3PL6 - chains C and D of the 4 polymer chains in the assembly; structure by X-ray diffraction, 2.55 A resolution.

# Chain C
Molecule: T-cell receptor alpha chain
From: Homo sapiens
Chain sequence (206 residues; numbered 2 to 207; the number before each row is that of its first residue):
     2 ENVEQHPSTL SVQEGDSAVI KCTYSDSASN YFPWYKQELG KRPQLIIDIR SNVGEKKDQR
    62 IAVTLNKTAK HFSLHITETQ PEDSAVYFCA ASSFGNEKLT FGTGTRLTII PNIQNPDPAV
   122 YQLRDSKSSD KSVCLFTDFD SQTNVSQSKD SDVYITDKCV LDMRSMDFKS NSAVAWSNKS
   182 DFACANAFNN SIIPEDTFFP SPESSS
Disordered / not traced: 193-207
Disulfides: Cys23-Cys90, Cys135-Cys185

# Chain D
Molecule: MBP peptide / T-cell receptor beta chain chimera
From: Homo sapiens
Notes: fragment: mbp
UniProtKB: D3YTB3 (D3YTB3_HUMAN); residues 3-17 here correspond to UniProt positions 84-98 (UniProt number = residue number + 81)
Chain sequence (268 residues; row label = number of the first residue in the row):
     1 MKENPVVHFF KNIVTPRGGS GGGGGGAGVS QTPSNKVTEK GKYVELRCDP ISGHTALYWY
    61 RQSLGQGPEF LIYFQGTGAA DDSGLPNDRF FAVRPEGSVS TLKIQRTERG DSAVYLCATS
   121 ALGDTQYFGP GTRLTVLEDL KNVFPPEVAV FEPSEAEISH TQKATLVCLA TGFYPDHVEL
   181 SWWVNGKEVH SGVCTDPQPL KEQPALNDSR YSLSSRLRVS ATFWQNPRNH FRCQVQFYGL
   241 SENDEWTQDR AKPVTQIVSA EAWGRADS
Disordered / not traced: 1-3, 18-24, 268
Sequence notes: expression tag (1-2, 18-24)
Disulfides: Cys48-Cys117, Cys168-Cys233

# How chain C and chain D interact
Inter-chain disulfides: Cys160(C)-Cys194(D)
Contacting residue pairs - 89 pairs, chain C then chain D:
  Ser28(C) with Asn4(D), hydrogen bond (side chain-backbone)
  Tyr32(C) with Asp124(D); Thr125(D)
  Tyr36(C) with Gln126(D), hydrogen bond (side chain-backbone); Phe128(D), hydrophobic
  Gln38(C) with Gln62(D), hydrogen bond
  Lys42(C) with Pro130(D)
  Arg43(C) with Gly129(D); Pro130(D)
  Pro44(C) with Leu116(D); Phe128(D)
  Leu46(C) with Thr125(D); Tyr127(D), hydrophobic
  Arg51(C) with Asp124(D), salt bridge; Thr125(D)
  Phe89(C) with Gln62(D); Gln66(D); Gly67(D)
  Phe95(C) with His8(D); Phe9(D), hydrophobic; Lys11(D), hydrogen bond (backbone-side chain)
  Glu98(C) with Lys11(D), salt bridge; Tyr58(D), hydrogen bond (backbone-side chain); Tyr73(D), hydrogen bond; Gly123(D); Gln126(D), hydrogen bond (backbone-side chain)
  Lys99(C) with Tyr58(D); Phe70(D); Asp81(D)
  Leu100(C) with Tyr60(D), hydrogen bond (backbone-side chain); Gln126(D)
  Phe102(C) with Tyr60(D), hydrophobic; Pro68(D); Phe128(D), hydrophobic
  Gly103(C) with Gly67(D)
  Thr104(C) with Gly65(D); Gly67(D)
  Asp118(C) with His160(D), salt bridge
  Tyr122(C) with Ser154(D); Ala156(D); Glu157(D); His160(D); Thr161(D)
  Gln123(C) with Ser154(D)
  Leu124(C) with Phe151(D); Glu152(D); Thr165(D); Val167(D), hydrophobic
  Arg125(C) with Phe151(D); Glu152(D), salt bridge
  Ser127(C) with Val150(D); Phe151(D)
  Ser130(C) with Phe151(D)
  Lys132(C) with Leu169(D)
  Val134(C) with Phe151(D), hydrophobic
  Leu136(C) with Thr165(D)
  Thr138(C) with Arg218(D)
  Asp139(C) with Thr161(D); Arg218(D), salt bridge
  Tyr155(C) with Glu202(D), hydrogen bond (side chain-backbone)
  Ile156(C) with Leu200(D)
  Thr157(C) with Asp196(D); Ser214(D); Arg216(D), hydrogen bond
  Asp158(C) with Arg216(D)
  Cys160(C) with Cys194(D), disulfide; Thr195(D); Arg216(D), hydrogen bond
  Val161(C) with Cys194(D), hydrogen bond (backbone-side chain)
  Leu162(C) with Gly192(D); Cys194(D); Arg218(D)
  Asp163(C) with His190(D); Ser191(D); Gly192(D); Val193(D)
  Arg165(C) with Lys163(D); Gly192(D); Arg218(D); Val219(D)
  Met167(C) with Lys163(D)
  Phe169(C) with Lys163(D); Arg218(D)
  Ser171(C) with Arg218(D), hydrogen bond
  Ser173(C) with Arg216(D), hydrogen bond
  Val175(C) with Arg216(D)
  Trp177(C) with Leu169(D), hydrophobic; Leu200(D), hydrophobic; Ser212(D)
Also at the interface, not in a pair above, chain C (48 interface residues in all): Gly96, Asn97, Asp126, Ala174
Also at the interface, not in a pair above, chain D (57 interface residues in all): Gln75, Ser83, Leu122, Ala149, Leu166, Thr171, Ser220, Arg265

# Overview
48 residues of chain C and 57 residues of chain D are in contact; the contacts include 1 disulfide bond, 14
hydrogen bonds and 5 salt bridges. Polar contacts include Arg51(C)-Asp124(D), Glu98(C)-Lys11(D) and
Asp118(C)-His160(D).
Chain C is T-cell receptor alpha chain and chain D is MBP peptide / T-cell receptor beta chain chimera, both
from Homo sapiens; the structure, Structure of Autoimmune TCR Hy.1B11 in complex with HLA-DQ1 and MBP 85-99,
was determined by X-ray diffraction.
